Entry 6FEH (solution NMR); this record covers chains A and B.

== Chain A ==
Name: Potassium voltage-gated channel subfamily KQT member 2
Organism: Homo sapiens
Notes: engineered mutation(s): Del. R374-K493,Del. R374-K493
Reference sequence: O43526 (KCNQ2_HUMAN), isoform O43526-3; residue numbers follow UniProt; this construct covers 326-372, 502-532
Chain sequence (115 residues; each row starts with the number of its first residue; note: 434 numbers in that range are skipped by the numbering (no residue carries them; nothing is unmodelled there)):
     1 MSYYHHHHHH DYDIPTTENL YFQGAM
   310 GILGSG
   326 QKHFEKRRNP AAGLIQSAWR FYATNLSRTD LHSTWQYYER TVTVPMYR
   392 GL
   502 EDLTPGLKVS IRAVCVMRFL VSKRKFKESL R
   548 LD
Sequence notes: initiating methionine (1); expression tag (2-26); linker (310-315, 373, 392-393, 548-549)

== Chain B ==
Name: Calmodulin-1
Organism: Homo sapiens
Reference sequence: P0DP23 (CALM1_HUMAN); residues 0-148 here correspond to UniProt positions 1-149 (UniProt number = residue number + 1)
Chain sequence (149 residues; numbered 0 to 148; the number before each row is that of its first residue; numbering starts at 0):
     0 MADQLTEEQI AEFKEAFSLF DKDGDGTITT KELGTVMRSL GQNPTEAELQ DMINEVDADG
    60 NGTIDFPEFL TMMARKMKDT DSEEEIREAF RVFDKDGNGY ISAAELRHVM TNLGEKLTDE
   120 EVDEMIREAD IDGDGQVNYE EFVQMMTAK
Disordered / not traced: 0
Ion coordination: Ca2+ site 1: Asp-20, Asp-22, Asp-24, Thr-26, Glu-31; Ca2+ site 2: Asp-56, Asn-60, Glu-67; Ca2+ site 3: Asp-93, Asp-95, Tyr-99; Ca2+ site 4: Asp-131, Asp-133
UniProt features mapped onto this chain:
  - binding site (Ca(2+)): Asp-20, Asp-22, Asp-24, Thr-26, Glu-31, Asp-56, Asp-58, Asn-60, Thr-62, Glu-67, Asp-93, Asp-95, Asn-97, Tyr-99, Glu-104, Asp-129, Asp-131, Asp-133, Gln-135, Glu-140
  - modified residue: Ala-1 (N-acetylalanine), Lys-21 (N6-acetyllysine), Thr-44 (Phosphothreonine), Ser-81 (Phosphoserine), Lys-94 (N6-acetyllysine), Tyr-99 (Phosphotyrosine), Ser-101 (Phosphoserine), Thr-110 (Phosphothreonine), Lys-115 (N6,N6,N6-trimethyllysine), Tyr-138 (Phosphotyrosine)
  - cross-link: Lys-21 (Glycyl lysine isopeptide (Lys-Gly) (interchain with G-Cter in SUMO2))

== Interface between chain A and chain B ==
Pairs across the interface (56):
  Arg-333(A) with Phe-92(B)
  Asn-334(A) with Gly-113(B)
  Ala-336(A) with Ala-88(B); Val-91(B); Phe-92(B)
  Ala-337(A) with Phe-92(B)
  Gly-338(A) with Glu-114(B)
  Ile-340(A) with Ala-88(B); Phe-89(B); Met-109(B)
  Gln-341(A) with Met-109(B); Glu-114(B); Leu-116(B)
  Ala-343(A) with Met-145(B)
  Trp-344(A) with Met-124(B); Phe-141(B)
  Arg-345(A) with Leu-116(B); Glu-120(B)
  Phe-346(A) with Lys-75(B)
  Tyr-347(A) with Met-144(B); Met-145(B); Lys-148(B)
  Ala-348(A) with Glu-123(B)
  Gly-507(A) with Glu-14(B); Leu-18(B)
  Val-510(A) with Glu-11(B); Ala-15(B)
  Ser-511(A) with Leu-18(B); Phe-19(B); Leu-39(B)
  Ile-512(A) with Leu-39(B)
  Arg-513(A) with Glu-11(B)
  Ala-514(A) with Phe-19(B); Met-72(B)
  Val-515(A) with Phe-19(B); Leu-32(B); Val-35(B); Met-36(B); Leu-39(B)
  Val-517(A) with Met-72(B); Lys-75(B)
  Met-518(A) with Phe-19(B); Leu-32(B); Met-51(B); Met-71(B)
  Arg-519(A) with Glu-114(B)
  Phe-520(A) with Asp-78(B)
  Leu-521(A) with Met-71(B); Arg-74(B)
  Val-522(A) with Asp-50(B); Met-51(B)
  Ser-523(A) with Glu-114(B)
  Lys-524(A) with Glu-84(B)
  Arg-525(A) with Glu-54(B)
  Lys-526(A) with Asp-50(B)
  Phe-527(A) with Glu-114(B)
Interface residues without a listed pair, chain A (35 interface residues in all): Phe-329, Arg-332, Leu-351, Pro-506
Interface residues without a listed pair, chain B (37 interface residues in all): Asn-53, Val-108, Leu-112, Glu-127

== In short ==
35 residues of chain A face 37 of chain B across their interface. Asp-20(B), Asp-22(B), Asp-24(B), Thr-26(B)
and Glu-31(B) coordinate Ca2+ site 1. Asp-56(B), Asn-60(B) and Glu-67(B) coordinate Ca2+ site 2. Curated
annotation (UniProt) lists 20 Ca2+-binding residues on chain B.
Here chain A is Potassium voltage-gated channel subfamily KQT member 2 and chain B is Calmodulin-1, both from
Homo sapiens. Entry 6FEH (Solution Structure of CaM/Kv7.2-hAB Complex) was determined by solution NMR,
deposited together with 6FEG.
